Entry 3I3B (X-ray diffraction, 2.20 A resolution); this record covers chains C and D of the 4 polymer chains in the assembly.

[Chain C (and D)]
Protein: Beta-galactosidase
From: Escherichia coli
Notes: EC 3.2.1.23; chain D of this document is another copy of the same molecule, construct and numbering; everything in this record applies to it too
UniProtKB: B8LFD6 (B8LFD6_ECOLI); residues 9-1023 here correspond to UniProt positions 10-1024 (UniProt number = residue number + 1)
Sequence (1023 residues; row label = number of the first residue in the row):
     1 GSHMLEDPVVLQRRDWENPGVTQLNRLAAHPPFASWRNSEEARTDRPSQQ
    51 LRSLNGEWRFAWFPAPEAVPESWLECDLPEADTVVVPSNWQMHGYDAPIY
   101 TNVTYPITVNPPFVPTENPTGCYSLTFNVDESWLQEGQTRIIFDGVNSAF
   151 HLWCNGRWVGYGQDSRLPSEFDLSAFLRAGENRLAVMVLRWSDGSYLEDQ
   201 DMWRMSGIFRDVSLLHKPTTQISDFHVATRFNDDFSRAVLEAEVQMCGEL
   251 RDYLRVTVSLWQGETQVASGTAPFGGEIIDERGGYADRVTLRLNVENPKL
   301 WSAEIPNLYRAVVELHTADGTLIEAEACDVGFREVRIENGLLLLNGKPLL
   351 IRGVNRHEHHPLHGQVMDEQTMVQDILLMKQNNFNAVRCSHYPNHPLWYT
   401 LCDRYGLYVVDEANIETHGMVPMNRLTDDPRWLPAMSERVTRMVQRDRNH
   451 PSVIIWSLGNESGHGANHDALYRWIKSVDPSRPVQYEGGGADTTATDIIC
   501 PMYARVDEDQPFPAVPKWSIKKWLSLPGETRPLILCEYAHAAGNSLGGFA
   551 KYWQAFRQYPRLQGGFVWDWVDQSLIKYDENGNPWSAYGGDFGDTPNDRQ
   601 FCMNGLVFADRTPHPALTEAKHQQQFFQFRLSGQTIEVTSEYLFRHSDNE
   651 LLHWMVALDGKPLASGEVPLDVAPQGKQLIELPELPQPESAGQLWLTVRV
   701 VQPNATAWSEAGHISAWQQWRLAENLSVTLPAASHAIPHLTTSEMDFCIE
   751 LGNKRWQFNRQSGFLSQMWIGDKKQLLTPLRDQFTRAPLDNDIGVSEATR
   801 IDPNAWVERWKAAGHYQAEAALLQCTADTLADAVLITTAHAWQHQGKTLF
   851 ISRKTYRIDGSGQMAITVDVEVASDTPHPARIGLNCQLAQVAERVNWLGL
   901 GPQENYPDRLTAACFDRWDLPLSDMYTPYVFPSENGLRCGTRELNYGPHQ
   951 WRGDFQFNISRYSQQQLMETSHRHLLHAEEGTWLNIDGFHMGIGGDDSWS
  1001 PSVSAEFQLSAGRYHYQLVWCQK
Unresolved in the structure: 1-12
Differences from the reference sequence: expression tag (1-8); engineered mutation Ala542 (Met543 in B8LFD6)
Ion coordination: Mg2+ site 1: Asp15, Asn18, Val21, Gln163, Asp193; Na+ site 1: Asp201, Phe601, Asn604 (together with D-galactonolactone); Mg2+ site 2: Glu416, His418, Glu461; Na+ site 2: Phe556, Tyr559, Leu562; Na+ site 3: Ser647, Glu650, Leu670 (together with dimethyl sulfoxide); Na+ site 4: Pro932, Leu967, Thr970
Residues lining bound ligands: D-galactonolactone (149): Asn102, Asp201, His391, Asn460, Glu461, Met502, Tyr503, Glu537, His540, Trp568, Phe601, Asn604, Trp999

[Chain C / chain D interface]
Residue-residue contacts (73):
  Asn339(C) - Pro527(D)  hydrogen bond (side chain-backbone)
  Asn339(C) - Gly528(D)  hydrogen bond (side chain-backbone)
  Leu341(C) - Pro527(D)  hydrophobic
  Asp507(C) - Gln558(D)  hydrogen bond (backbone-side chain)
  Asp509(C) - Gln558(D)  hydrogen bond
  Lys521(C) - Tyr559(D)
  Lys522(C) - Gln558(D)  hydrogen bond (side chain-backbone)
  Lys522(C) - Tyr559(D)  hydrogen bond (backbone-side chain)
  Lys522(C) - Pro560(D)
  Leu524(C) - Ser525(D)
  Ser525(C) - Leu524(D)
  Ser525(C) - Tyr559(D)
  Ser525(C) - Arg561(D)  hydrogen bond (backbone-side chain)
  Pro527(C) - Asn339(D)  hydrogen bond (backbone-side chain)
  Pro527(C) - Leu341(D)  hydrophobic
  Gly528(C) - Asn339(D)
  Gln558(C) - Asp507(D)  hydrogen bond (side chain-backbone)
  Gln558(C) - Asp509(D)  hydrogen bond
  Gln558(C) - Lys522(D)  hydrogen bond (backbone-side chain)
  Tyr559(C) - Lys521(D)
  Tyr559(C) - Lys522(D)  hydrogen bond (side chain-backbone)
  Tyr559(C) - Ser525(D)
  Arg561(C) - Ser525(D)  hydrogen bond (side chain-backbone)
  Gln693(C) - Ser874(D)  hydrogen bond
  Ala723(C) - Asp875(D)
  Glu724(C) - Lys847(D)  hydrogen bond (backbone-side chain)
  Glu724(C) - Val872(D)
  Glu724(C) - Ala873(D)
  Glu724(C) - Ser874(D)  hydrogen bond (side chain-backbone)
  Glu724(C) - Asp875(D)
  Leu726(C) - Thr848(D)
  Leu726(C) - Leu849(D)
  Leu726(C) - Ile851(D)  hydrophobic
  Leu726(C) - Glu871(D)
  Leu726(C) - Ala873(D)
  Ser727(C) - Ile851(D)
  Val728(C) - Leu823(D)
  Val728(C) - Ala841(D)  hydrophobic
  Val728(C) - Gln843(D)
  Val728(C) - Thr848(D)
  Val728(C) - Ile851(D)  hydrophobic
  Leu730(C) - Leu823(D)
  Leu730(C) - Gln824(D)
  Leu823(C) - Val728(D)
  Leu823(C) - Leu730(D)
  Asp828(C) - Leu830(D)
  Asp828(C) - Ala831(D)
  Leu830(C) - Asp828(D)
  Leu830(C) - Leu830(D)  hydrophobic
  Ala831(C) - Asp828(D)  hydrogen bond (backbone-side chain)
  Ala841(C) - Val728(D)  hydrophobic
  Lys847(C) - Glu724(D)  hydrogen bond (side chain-backbone)
  Thr848(C) - Val728(D)
  Leu849(C) - Leu726(D)
  Ile851(C) - Leu726(D)  hydrophobic
  Ile851(C) - Ser727(D)
  Ile851(C) - Val728(D)  hydrophobic
  Asp869(C) - His1015(D)  salt bridge
  Asp869(C) - Gln1017(D)
  Glu871(C) - Leu726(D)
  Ala873(C) - Glu724(D)
  Ala873(C) - Leu726(D)
  Ser874(C) - Gln693(D)  hydrogen bond
  Ser874(C) - Glu724(D)  hydrogen bond (backbone-side chain)
  Asp875(C) - Ala723(D)
  Asp875(C) - Glu724(D)
  Arg942(C) - Arg1013(D)
  Asp954(C) - Arg1013(D)  salt bridge
  Arg1013(C) - Arg942(D)
  Arg1013(C) - Asp954(D)  salt bridge
  His1015(C) - Asp869(D)  salt bridge
  His1015(C) - His1015(D)  hydrogen bond
  Gln1017(C) - Asp869(D)
Interface residues without a listed pair, chain C (49 interface residues in all): Ser519, Leu526, Pro560, Arg721, Leu722, Gln824, Thr829, Gln843, Arg853, Val872
Interface residues without a listed pair, chain D (49 interface residues in all): Ser519, Leu526, Arg721, Leu722, Thr829, Arg853

[In short]
Chain C and chain D each contribute 49 residues to their interface; the contacts include 21 hydrogen bonds and
4 salt bridges. Polar contacts include Asp869(C)-His1015(D), Asp954(C)-Arg1013(D) and Asn339(C)-Pro527(D).
Chain C binds D-galactonolactone. Asp15(C), Asn18(C), Val21(C), Gln163(C) and Asp193(C) form the Mg2+ site 1.
Chain C and chain D are both Beta-galactosidase (Escherichia coli); the structure, E.coli (lacz)
Beta-Galactosidase (M542A) in Complex with D-Galactopyranosyl-1-on, was determined by X-ray diffraction,
deposited together with 3I3D and 3I3E.
